PDB entry 5LMR | electron microscopy, 4.45 A resolution (low resolution: residue-level contacts below are approximate; hydrogen-bond / salt-bridge calls are withheld) | chains A and Q of the 25 polymer chains in the assembly

== Chain A ==
Molecule: 16S rRNA
Source organism: Thermus thermophilus HB8
Sequence (1522 nucleotides; row label = number of the first residue in the row; note: 44 numbers in that range are skipped by the numbering (no residue carries them; nothing is unmodelled there); a row labelled like 189A-189L holds insertion residues (189A, then the next letters in order); numbering starts at 0):
     0 UUUGUUGGAGAGUUUGAUCCUGGCUCAGGGUGAACGCUGGCGGCGUGCCU
    50 AAGACAUGCAAGUCGUGCGGGCCG
    76 CGGGGUUUU
    88 ACUCCG
    96 UGGUCAGCGGCGGACGGGUGAGUAACGCGUGGGU
  129A G
   130 ACCUACCCGGAAGAGGGGGACAACCCGGGGAAACUCGGGCUAAUCCCCCA
   180 UGUGGACCCG
189A-189L CCCCUUGGGGUG
   190 UGUCCAAAGGGCUUU
   216 GCCCGCUUCCGGAUGGGCCCGCGUCCCAUCAGCUAGUUGGUGGGGUAAUG
   266 GCCCACCAAGGCGACGACGGGUAGCCGGUCUGAGAGGAUGGCCGGCCACA
   316 GGGGCACUGAGACACGGGCCCCACUCCUACGGGAGGCAGCAGUUAGGAAU
   366 CUUCCGCAAUGGGCGCAAGCCUGACGGAGCGACGCCGCUUGGAGGAAGAA
   416 GCCCUUCGGGGUGUAAACUCCUGA
   441 ACCCGGGACGAAACCCCC
   460 GA
   470 CGAGGGGA
   479 CUGACGGUACCGGGGUAA
   498 UAGCGCCGGCCAACUCCGUGCCAGCAGCCGCGGUAAUACGGAGGGCGCGA
   548 GCGUUACCCGGAUUCACUGGGCGUAAAGGGCGUGUAGGCGGCCUGGGGCG
   598 UCCCAUGUGAAAGACCACGGCUCAACCGUGGGGGAGCGUGGGAUACGCUC
   648 AGGCUAGACGGUGGGAGAGGGUGGUGGAAUUCCCGGAGUAGCGGUGAAAU
   698 GCGCAGAUACCGGGAGGAACGCCGAUGGCGAAGGCAGCCACCUGGUCCAC
   748 CCGUGACGCUGAGGCGCGAAAGCGUGGGGAGCAAACCGGAUUAGAUACCC
   798 GGGUAGUCCACGCCCUAAACGAUGCGCGCUAGGUCUCUGGGUCU
   848 CCUGGGGGCCGAAGCUAACGCGUUAAGCGCGCCGCCUGGGGAGUACGGCC
   898 GCAAGGCUGAAACUCAAAGGAAUUGACGGGGGCCCGCACAAGCGGUGGAG
   948 CAUGUGGUUUAAUUCGAAGCAACGCGAAGAACCUUACCAGGCCUUGACAU
   998 GCUA
 1001A G
  1002 GGAACCCGGGUGAAAGCCUGGGGUGCCCC
1030A-1030D GCGA
  1031 GGGGAGCCCUAGCACAGGUGCUGCAUGGCCGUCGUCAGCUCGUGCCGUGA
  1081 GGUGUUGGGUUAAGUCCCGCAACGAGCGCAACCCCCGCCGUUAGUUGCCA
  1131 GCGGUUCGGCCGGGCACUCUAACGGGACUGCCCGCG
  1168 AAAGCGGGAGGAAGGAGGGGACGACGUCUGGUCAGCAUGGCCCUUACGGC
  1218 CUGGGCGACACACGUGCUACAAUGCCCACUACAAAGCGAUGCCACCCGGC
  1268 AACGGGGAGCUAAUCGCAAAAAGGUGGGCCCAGUUCGGAUUGGGGUCUGC
  1318 AACCCGACCCCAUGAAGCCGGAAUCGCUAGUAAUCGCGGAUCAGCC
 1363A A
  1364 UGCCGCGGUGAAUACGUUCCCGGGCCUUGUACACACCGCCCGUCACGCCA
  1414 UGGGAGCGGGCUCUACCCGAAGUCGCCGG
1442A-1442B GA
  1443 GCCUA
  1452 C
  1456 GGGCAGGCGCCGAGGGUAGGGCCCGUGACUGGGGCGAAGUCGUAACAAGG
  1506 UAGCUGUACCGGAAGGUGCGGCUGGAUCACCUCCUUUCU
Unresolved in the structure: 0-4, 1543-1544

== Chain Q ==
Molecule: 30S ribosomal protein S17
Source organism: Thermus thermophilus HB8
Reference sequence: Q5SHP7 (RS17_THET8); residue numbers follow UniProt; this construct covers 1-105
Sequence (105 residues; numbered 1 to 105; the number before each row is that of its first residue):
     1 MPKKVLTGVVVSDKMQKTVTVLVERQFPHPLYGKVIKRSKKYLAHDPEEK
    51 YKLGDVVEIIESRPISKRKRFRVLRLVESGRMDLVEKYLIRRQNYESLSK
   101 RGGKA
Unresolved in the structure: 1, 101-105

== Interface between chain A and chain Q ==
Residue-residue contacts - 89 pairs, chain A then chain Q:
  G127(A) with Pro2(Q); Glu61(Q)
  G128(A) with Pro2(Q); Lys3(Q); Glu61(Q)
  A130(A) with Arg63(Q)
  U189F(A) with Lys3(Q); Ser62(Q); Arg63(Q); Arg72(Q)
  G189G(A) with Arg63(Q)
  C234(A) with Arg70(Q)
  C235(A) with Glu61(Q); Arg70(Q); Phe71(Q)
  G236(A) with Tyr42(Q)
  C237(A) with Arg25(Q); Tyr42(Q)
  G238(A) with Arg25(Q); Phe27(Q)
  A246(A) with Ser99(Q)
  G247(A) with Ser99(Q); Lys100(Q)
  U253(A) with Met15(Q); Leu43(Q); Lys67(Q)
  G254(A) with Gln16(Q); Thr18(Q); Ser66(Q); Lys67(Q); Arg68(Q); Lys69(Q)
  G255(A) with Gln16(Q); Lys17(Q); His45(Q); Ile65(Q); Ser66(Q); Lys69(Q)
  U256(A) with Lys17(Q)
  U264(A) with Arg63(Q); Pro64(Q)
  G265(A) with Pro64(Q); Ile65(Q); Ser66(Q); Lys67(Q)
  G266(A) with Ile65(Q); Lys67(Q)
  C267(A) with Lys67(Q)
  A273(A) with Gln16(Q)
  G275(A) with Lys14(Q); Met15(Q)
  G276(A) with Ser12(Q); Met15(Q); Thr20(Q); Arg68(Q); Arg92(Q)
  C277(A) with Thr20(Q); Lys41(Q); Leu43(Q); Arg68(Q)
  G278(A) with Lys41(Q); Tyr95(Q)
  A279(A) with Tyr95(Q); Leu98(Q)
  C280(A) with Glu24(Q); Lys37(Q); Arg38(Q); Ser39(Q); Arg91(Q)
  C564(A) with Leu31(Q); Tyr32(Q)
  U582(A) with Ile90(Q); Asn94(Q)
  A583(A) with Arg91(Q); Asn94(Q)
  G584(A) with Lys87(Q)
  G585(A) with Lys34(Q); Lys37(Q)
  C586(A) with Lys34(Q); Val35(Q)
  U598(A) with Pro28(Q)
  G635(A) with Lys4(Q)
  U636(A) with Pro2(Q)
  C647(A) with Arg81(Q)
  A759(A) with Leu98(Q)
  G760(A) with Asn94(Q); Ser97(Q); Leu98(Q)
  C896(A) with Lys100(Q)
Interface residues without a listed pair, chain A (45 interface residues in all): C272, G301, G597, U646, C879
Interface residues without a listed pair, chain Q (52 interface residues in all): Gln26, Lys40, Tyr88, Glu96

== In short ==
Chain A and chain Q form an interface of 45 and 52 residues respectively.
Chain A is 16S rRNA and chain Q is 30S ribosomal protein S17, both from Thermus thermophilus HB8; the
structure, Structure of bacterial 30S-IF1-IF3-mRNA-tRNA translation pre-initiation complex(state-2B), was
determined by electron microscopy together with 5LMN, 5LMO, 5LMP, 5LMQ, 5LMS, 5LMT, 5LMU and 5LMV from the
same study.
